PDB entry 7KBD | electron microscopy, 3.38 A resolution | chains E and I of the 10 polymer chains in the assembly

# Chain E
Molecule: Histone H3.2
Organism: Xenopus laevis
UniProt: P84233 (H32_XENLA); residues 0-135 here correspond to UniProt positions 1-136 (UniProt number = residue number + 1)
Sequence (136 residues; numbered 0 to 135; the number before each row is that of its first residue; numbering starts at 0):
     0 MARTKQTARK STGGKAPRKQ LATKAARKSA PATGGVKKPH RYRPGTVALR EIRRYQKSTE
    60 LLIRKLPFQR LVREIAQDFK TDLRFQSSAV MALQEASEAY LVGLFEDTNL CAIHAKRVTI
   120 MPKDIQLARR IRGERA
Not modelled in the structure: 0-37, 135
UniProt features mapped onto this chain:
  - modified residue: Arg2 (Asymmetric dimethylarginine), Thr3 (Phosphothreonine), Lys4 (Allysine), Gln5 (5-glutamyl dopamine), Thr6 (Phosphothreonine), Arg8 (Citrulline), Lys9 (N6,N6,N6-trimethyllysine), Ser10 (ADP-ribosylserine), Thr11 (Phosphothreonine), Lys14 (N6-(2-hydroxyisobutyryl)lysine), Arg17 (Asymmetric dimethylarginine), Lys18 (N6-(2-hydroxyisobutyryl)lysine), Lys23 (N6-(2-hydroxyisobutyryl)lysine), Arg26 (Citrulline), Lys27 (N6,N6,N6-trimethyllysine), Ser28 (ADP-ribosylserine), Lys36 (N6,N6,N6-trimethyllysine), Lys37 (N6-methyllysine), Tyr41 (Phosphotyrosine), Lys56 (N6,N6,N6-trimethyllysine) and 8 more in UniProt
  - lipidation: Cys110 (S-palmitoyl cysteine)
From the paper describing this entry:
  - post-translational modification sites: Thr3

# Chain I
Molecule: 151-nt DNA strand
Organism: Xenopus laevis
Sequence (151 nucleotides; each row starts with the number of its first residue; numbers below 1 keep their minus sign (DA-3 is residue -3)):
    -3 AGGATATCAC AATCCATATC TGACACGTGC CTGGAGACTA GGGAGTAATC CCCTTGGCGG
    57 TTAAAACGCG GGGGACAGCG CGTACGTGCG TTTAAGCGGT GCTAGAGCTG TCTACGACCA
   117 ATTGAGCGGC CTCGGCACCG GGATTGTGAT A

# Chain E / chain I interface
Contacting residue pairs (21; chain E residue first):
  Arg40(E) with DG82(I), base contact; DT83(I), base contact
  Tyr41(E) with DA7(I), sugar contact; DA8(I), sugar contact; DT83(I), sugar contact; DG84(I), hydrogen bond to the phosphate
  Pro43(E) with DG82(I), phosphate contact
  Gly44(E) with DT83(I), hydrogen bond to the phosphate
  Thr45(E) with DT83(I), phosphate contact
  Val46(E) with DT83(I), hydrogen bond to the phosphate; DG84(I), phosphate contact
  Ala47(E) with DT83(I), hydrogen bond to the phosphate
  Arg49(E) with DA8(I), salt bridge to the phosphate; DT9(I), salt bridge to the phosphate
  Lys56(E) with DC10(I), salt bridge to the phosphate
  Arg63(E) with DG92(I), phosphate contact
  Lys64(E) with DG92(I), hydrogen bond to the phosphate
  Leu65(E) with DA91(I), phosphate contact; DG92(I), hydrogen bond to the phosphate
  Pro66(E) with DA91(I), phosphate contact
  Arg69(E) with DA91(I), salt bridge to the phosphate
Also at the interface, not in a pair above, chain E (17 interface residues in all): His39, Arg42, Arg83
Also at the interface, not in a pair above, chain I (11 interface residues in all): DA100, DG101

# Overview
Chain E and chain I form an interface of 17 and 11 residues respectively, with 6 hydrogen bonds and 4 salt
bridges. Polar contacts include Tyr41(E)-DG84(I), Gly44(E)-DT83(I) and Val46(E)-DT83(I). The paper reports a
modification site at Thr3(E).
Here chain E is Histone H3.2 and chain I is a 151-nt DNA strand, both from Xenopus laevis. Entry 7KBD
(Nucleosome in interphase chromosome formed in Xenopus egg extract (oligo fraction)) was determined by
electron microscopy (same publication as 7KBE and 7KBF).
